PDB entry 4AC5 | X-ray diffraction, 8.20 A resolution (very low resolution: no residue pairs are listed; an interface is given only as per-side residue counts) | chains H and M of the 4 polymer chains in the assembly

[Chain H]
Protein: Reaction center protein H chain
Organism: Blastochloris viridis
UniProt: P06008 (RCEH_RHOVI); residue numbers follow UniProt; this construct covers 1-258
Amino-acid sequence (258 residues; row label = number of the first residue in the row):
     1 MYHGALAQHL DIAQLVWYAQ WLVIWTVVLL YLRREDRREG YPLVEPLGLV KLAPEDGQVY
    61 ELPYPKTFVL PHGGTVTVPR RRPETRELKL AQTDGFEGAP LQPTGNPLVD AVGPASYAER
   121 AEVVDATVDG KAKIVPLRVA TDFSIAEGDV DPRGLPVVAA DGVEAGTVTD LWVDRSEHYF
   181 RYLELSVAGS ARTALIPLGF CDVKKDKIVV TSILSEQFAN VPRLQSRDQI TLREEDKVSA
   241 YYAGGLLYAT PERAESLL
Disordered / not traced: 46-60
Modified / non-standard residues: Met1 (n-formylmethionine; FME)
Swiss-Prot annotation at these positions:
  - modified residue: Met1 (N-formylmethionine)

[Chain M]
Protein: Reaction center protein M chain
Organism: Blastochloris viridis
UniProt: P06010 (RCEM_RHOVI); residues 0-323 here correspond to UniProt positions 1-324 (UniProt number = residue number + 1)
Amino-acid sequence (324 residues; numbered 0 to 323; the number before each row is that of its first residue; numbering starts at 0):
     0 MADYQTIYTQ IQARGPHITV SGEWGDNDRV GKPFYSYWLG KIGDAQIGPI YLGASGIAAF
    60 AFGSTAILII LFNMAAEVHF DPLQFFRQFF WLGLYPPKAQ YGMGIPPLHD GGWWLMAGLF
   120 MTLSLGSWWI RVYSRARALG LGTHIAWNFA AAIFFVLCIG CIHPTLVGSW SEGVPFGIWP
   180 HIDWLTAFSI RYGNFYYCPW HGFSIGFAYG CGLLFAAHGA TILAVARFGG DREIEQITDR
   240 GTAVERAALF WRWTIGFNAT IESVHRWGWF FSLMVMVSAS VGILLTGTFV DNWYLWCVKH
   300 GAAPDYPAYL PATPDPASLP GAPK
Disordered / not traced: 0
Modified / non-standard residues: Met0 (N-formylmethionine; FME)
Bound ions: bacteriochlorophyll b Mg near His200 (its only coordinating residue here); Fe2+: His217, Glu232, His264 (shared with 2 residues of chain L)
Small-molecule neighbours:
  - bacteriochlorophyll b (BCB), molecule 1: Gly62, Ala65, Ile66, Phe119, Met120, Ser123, Leu124, Phe148, Ala151, Ile152, Phe154, Val155, Ile158, Trp183, Leu184, Thr185, Phe187, Ser188, Phe194, Tyr195, His200, Ser203, Ile204, Ala207, Tyr208, Val274, Met275, Ala278, Gly281, Ile282
  - bacteriochlorophyll b (BCB), molecule 2: Met120, Phe154, Val155, Ile158, Val173, Ile177, Trp178, His180, Ile181, Trp183, Leu184
  - bacteriochlorophyll b (BCB), molecule 3: Leu184, Tyr195, Tyr208
  - bacteriochlorophyll b (BCB), molecule 4: Tyr195, His200, Gly201, Ile204, Gly205, Tyr208, Gly209, Leu212, Phe270
  - bacteriopheophytin b (BPB), molecule 1: Ala58, Phe59, Gly62, Ser63, Ile66, Leu67, Ser123, Leu124, Trp127, Val131, Ile144, Asn147, Phe148, Ala151, Ser271, Val274, Met275
  - bacteriopheophytin b (BPB), molecule 2: Tyr208, Gly211, Leu212, Ala215, Ala216, Trp250, Thr253, Ile254
  - menaquinone-7 (MQ7): Leu213, Ala216, His217, Thr220, Val243, Ala246, Ala247, Trp250, Thr253, Ile254, Phe256, Asn257, Ala258, Thr259, Ile260, Val263, Trp266, Phe270
  - 15-cis-1,2-dihydroneurosporene (NS5): Ile66, Leu70, Met73, Phe88, Leu114, Gly117, Leu118, Met120, Thr121, Val155, Leu156, Ile158, Gly159, Cys160, Trp169, Val173, Pro174, Phe175, Gly176, Ile177, His180
Swiss-Prot annotation at these positions:
  - binding site ((7R,8Z)-bacteriochlorophyll b): His180, His200
  - binding site (Fe cation): His217, Glu232, His264
  - binding site (a ubiquinone): Trp250

[Chain H / chain M interface]
At this resolution (8 A) residue pairs are not listed: 73 residues of chain H and 53 of chain M lie at the interface.

[Overview]
73 residues of chain H and 53 residues of chain M are in contact. Ligands of chain M: 4 copies of
bacteriochlorophyll b, bacteriopheophytin b, menaquinone-7 and 15-cis-1,2-dihydroneurosporene.
Here chain H is Reaction center protein H chain and chain M is Reaction center protein M chain, both from
Blastochloris viridis. Entry 4AC5 (Lipidic sponge phase crystal structure of the Bl. viridis reaction centre
solved using serial femtosecond crystallography) was determined by X-ray diffraction.
